8XZG - chains L and R of the 5 polymer chains in the assembly; structure by electron microscopy, 3.20 A resolution.

[Chain L]
Molecule: Apelin-13
Source organism: Homo sapiens
Reference sequence: Q9ULZ1 (APEL_HUMAN); residues 1-13 here correspond to UniProt positions 65-77 (UniProt number = residue number + 64)
Chain sequence (13 residues; each row starts with the number of its first residue):
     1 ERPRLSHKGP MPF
Modified residues: E1 (pyroglutamic acid; PCA)
UniProt features mapped onto this chain:
  - site (Important for the balance between G(i) and beta-arrestin pathways induced by apelin-13-APLNR system): M11, F13

[Chain R]
Molecule: Apelin receptor
Source organism: Homo sapiens
Reference sequence: P35414 (APJ_HUMAN); numbering as in UniProt (aligned over 1-380)
Chain sequence (380 residues; each row starts with the number of its first residue):
     1 MEEGGDFDNY YGADNQSECE YTDWKSSGAL IPAIYMLVFL LGTTGNGLVL WTVFRSSREK
    61 RRSADIFIAS LAVADLTFVV TLPLWATYTY RDYDWPFGTF FCKLSSYLIF VNMYASVFCL
   121 TGLSFDRYLA IVRPVANARL RLRVSGAVAT AVLWVLAALL AMPVMVLRTT GDLENTTKVQ
   181 CYMDYSMVAT VSSEWAWEVG LGVSSTTVGF VVPFTIMLTC YFFIAQTIAG HFRKERIEGL
   241 RKRRRLLSII VVLVVTFALC WMPYHLVKTL YMLGSLLHWP CDFDLFLMNI FPYCTCISYV
   301 NSCLNPFLYA FFDPRFRQAC TSMLCCGQSR CAGTSHSSSG EKSASYSSGH SQGPGPNMGK
   361 GGEQMHEKSI PYSQETLVVD
Unresolved in the structure: 1-25, 55-61, 333-380
Cystine bridges: C102-C181
UniProt features mapped onto this chain:
  - site (Required for APELA and APLN/apelin-13 interaction and signaling): W85, R168
  - glycosylation (N-linked (GlcNAc...) asparagine): N15, N175
  - mutagenesis: C19 (C19A: Decreased APLN/apelin-13 potency), Y35 (Y35A: Decreased APLN/apelin-13 potency. Decreased G(i) and beta-arresting signalings after APLN/apelin-13 induction), N46 (N46A: Loss of beta-arrestin recrutment after APLN/apelin-13 induction. Small decrease in G(i) signaling after APLN/apelin-13 induction), W85 (W85A: Loss of APELA signaling. Loss of APLN/apelin-13 signaling), Y88 (Y88A: Decreased APELA potency. No change in APLN/apelin-13 potency), Y93 (Y93A: Decreased APELA potency. No change in APLN/apelin-13 potency), F97 (F97A: Decreased protein expression level and cAMP-dependent pathway. Decreased protein expression level and cAMP-dependent pathway; when associated with A-98, A-99, A-100 and A-101), G98 (G98A: Decreased protein expression level. Decreased protein expression level; when associated with A-97, A-99, A-100 and A-101), T99 (T99A: No change in protein expression level. Decreased protein expression level; when associated with A-97, A-98, A-100 and A-101), F100 (F100A: No change in protein expression level. Decreased protein expression level; when associated with A-97, A-98, A-99 and A-101), F101 (F101A: Decreased homdimerization, no change in APELA potency, increased G protein and beta-arrestin signaling pathways. Decreased protein expression level ...), I109 (I109A: Strong decrease in beta-arresting signaling after APLN/apelin-13 induction. No change in G(i) signaling after APLN/apelin-13 induction), 10 further mutagenesis entries in UniProt

[How chain L and chain R interact]
Pairs across the interface (33):
  E1(L) - D284(R)
  E1(L) - L285(R)
  R2(L) - Y271(R)
  R2(L) - S275(R)
  P3(L) - Y271(R)  hydrogen bond (backbone-side chain)
  R4(L) - E198(R)  salt bridge
  L5(L) - E198(R)
  L5(L) - F291(R)  hydrophobic
  S6(L) - R168(R)  hydrogen bond (backbone-side chain)
  H7(L) - Y88(R)  hydrogen bond (backbone-side chain)
  H7(L) - Y93(R)
  H7(L) - C181(R)
  H7(L) - Y182(R)
  K8(L) - M288(R)
  G9(L) - W85(R)
  P10(L) - Y35(R)
  P10(L) - S106(R)
  P10(L) - I109(R)  hydrophobic
  P10(L) - Y299(R)
  M11(L) - F78(R)  hydrophobic
  M11(L) - I109(R)  hydrophobic
  M11(L) - Y264(R)  hydrogen bond
  M11(L) - Y299(R)
  P12(L) - V164(R)  hydrophobic
  P12(L) - M183(R)  hydrophobic
  F13(L) - F110(R)  hydrophobic
  F13(L) - P163(R)
  F13(L) - M183(R)  hydrophobic
  F13(L) - Y185(R)
  F13(L) - L201(R)  hydrophobic
  F13(L) - S205(R)
  F13(L) - Y264(R)  hydrogen bond (backbone-side chain)
  F13(L) - K268(R)  hydrogen bond (backbone-side chain)
Interface residues without a listed pair, chain R (35 interface residues in all): T89, M113, Q180, E194, G202, C281, P292, T295

[In short]
Chain L and chain R form an interface of 13 and 35 residues respectively; the contacts include 6 hydrogen
bonds and 1 salt bridge. Polar contacts include R4(L)-E198(R), P3(L)-Y271(R) and S6(L)-R168(R). Curated
annotation (UniProt) lists 22 mutagenesis sites on chain R.
Here chain L is Apelin-13 and chain R is Apelin receptor, both from Homo sapiens. Entry 8XZG (Cryo-EM
structure of the [Pyr1]-apelin-13-bound human APLNR-Gi complex) was determined by electron microscopy together
with 8XZF, 8XZH, 8XZI and 8XZJ from the same study.
